Entry 4AIK (X-ray diffraction, 1.85 A resolution); this record covers chains A and C of the 4 polymer chains in the assembly.

Chain A:
Name: Transcriptional regulator slya
Organism: Yersinia pseudotuberculosis
UniProt: B1JJ73 (SLYA_YERPS); residues 1-143 here = UniProt positions 1-143
Chain sequence (151 residues; numbered 1 to 151; the number before each row is that of its first residue):
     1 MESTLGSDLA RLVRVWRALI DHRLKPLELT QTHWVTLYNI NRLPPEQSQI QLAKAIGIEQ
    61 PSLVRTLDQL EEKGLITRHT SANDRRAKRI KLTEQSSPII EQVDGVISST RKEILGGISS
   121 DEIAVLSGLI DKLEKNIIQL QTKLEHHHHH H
Not modelled in the structure: 1-2, 142-151
Sequence notes: expression tag (144-151); engineered mutation Ser-81 (Cys in B1JJ73), Ser-108 (Cys in B1JJ73)
From the paper describing this entry:
  - binding site for the 21-nt DNA strand (chain C): Gln-49, Gln-60, Val-64, Arg-86
  - mutagenesis - G116A, S127I/G128K: increased stability in response to 37  degC
  - mutagenesis - G116A: increased binding to 37  degC
  - mutagenesis - G116A/S127I/G128K: increased stability
  - mutagenesis - T4P: decreased stability
  - mutagenesis - N41H/R42Q, Q102E/V103M/D104E: unchanged stability in response to 37  degC

Chain C:
Molecule: 21-nt DNA strand
Sequence (21 nucleotides; each row starts with the number of its first residue):
     1 ATGATATTAT TTATATGATA A

How chain A and chain C interact:
Contacting residue pairs - 15 pairs, chain A then chain C:
  Gln-49(A) with DT14(C), hydrogen bond to the phosphate; DA15(C), hydrogen bond to the phosphate
  Gln-60(A) with DT14(C), base contact; DA15(C), hydrogen bond to the base
  Pro-61(A) with DT16(C), base contact
  Val-64(A) with DA15(C), phosphate contact; DT16(C), base contact
  Arg-78(A) with DA15(C), salt bridge to the phosphate
  Arg-86(A) with DT12(C), hydrogen bond to the base; DA13(C), sugar contact; DT14(C), sugar contact
  Ala-87(A) with DA13(C), phosphate contact; DT14(C), phosphate contact
  Lys-88(A) with DT14(C), hydrogen bond to the phosphate; DA15(C), salt bridge to the phosphate
Also at the interface, not in a pair above, chain A (10 interface residues in all): Ser-48, Asp-68
Also at the interface, not in a pair above, chain C (6 interface residues in all): DG17

In short:
The interface between chain A and chain C involves 10 residues on one side and 6 on the other; the contacts
include 5 hydrogen bonds and 2 salt bridges. Among the polar pairs are Gln-60(A)/DA15(C), Arg-86(A)/DT12(C)
and Gln-49(A)/DT14(C). From the paper: a binding site for the 21-nt DNA strand (chain C) at Gln-49(A),
Gln-60(A) and Val-64(A) among others; G116A and S127I/G128K of chain A increase stability in response to 37
degC; 6 substitutions were tested in all.
Chain A is Transcriptional regulator slya (Yersinia pseudotuberculosis) and chain C is a 21-nt DNA strand; the
structure, Crystal structure of RovA from Yersinia in complex with an invasin promoter fragment, was
determined by X-ray diffraction together with 4AIH and 4AIJ from the same study.
